3VED - chains A and C of the 3 polymer chains in the assembly; structure by X-ray diffraction, 2.50 A resolution.

# Chain A (and C)
Molecule: DypB
Organism: Rhodococcus jostii
Notes: EC 1.11.1.-; chain C of this document is another copy of the same molecule, construct and numbering; everything in this record applies to it too
UniProt: Q0SE24 (Q0SE24_RHOSR); numbering as in UniProt (aligned over 1-350)
Chain sequence (353 residues; row label = number of the first residue in the row; numbers below 1 keep their minus sign (Gly-2 is residue -2)):
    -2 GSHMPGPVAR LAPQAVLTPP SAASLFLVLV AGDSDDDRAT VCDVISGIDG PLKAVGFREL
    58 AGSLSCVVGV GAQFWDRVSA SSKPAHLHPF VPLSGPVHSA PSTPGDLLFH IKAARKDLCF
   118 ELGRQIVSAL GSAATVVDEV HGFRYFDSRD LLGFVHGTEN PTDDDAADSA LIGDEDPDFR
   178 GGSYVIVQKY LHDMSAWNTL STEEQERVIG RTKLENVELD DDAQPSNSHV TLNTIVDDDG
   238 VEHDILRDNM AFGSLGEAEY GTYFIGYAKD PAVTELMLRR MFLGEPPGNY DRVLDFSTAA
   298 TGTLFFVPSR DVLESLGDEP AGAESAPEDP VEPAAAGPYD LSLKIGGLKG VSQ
Disordered / not traced: -2 to 5, 314-350 (chain C: -2 to 5, 315-350)
Construct notes: expression tag (-2 to 0); engineered mutation His153 (Asp in Q0SE24)
Bound ions: heme Fe near His226 (its only coordinating residue here)
Small-molecule neighbours: heme (HEM): Asp147, Leu149, Phe151, Val152, His153, Gly154, Thr155, Glu156, Gln185, Tyr187, His189, Ile206, Arg208, Glu215, His226, Val227, Asn230, Thr231, Ile242, Arg244, Thr259, Phe261, Thr271, Met274, Leu275, Met278, Val290, Ser294
From the paper describing this entry:
  - binding site for chloride ion: His153, Arg244, Asn246
  - conformationally variable residues: Asn246
  - mutagenesis - D153H: decreased catalytic activity
  - catalytic residues: Arg244

# How chain A and chain C interact
Contacting residue pairs (31):
  Ala6(A) - Asp160(C)
  Arg7(A) - Pro16(C)
  Arg7(A) - Pro17(C)
  Arg7(A) - Thr159(C)  hydrogen bond (backbone-side chain)
  Arg7(A) - Asp160(C)  hydrogen bond (backbone-side chain)
  Leu8(A) - Thr159(C)
  Ala9(A) - Asp160(C)
  Lys50(A) - Thr155(C)
  Lys50(A) - Asn157(C)  hydrogen bond (side chain-backbone)
  Lys50(A) - Pro158(C)
  Lys50(A) - Thr159(C)
  Ala51(A) - Thr155(C)
  Ala51(A) - Asn213(C)  hydrogen bond (backbone-side chain)
  Phe54(A) - Pro17(C)  hydrophobic
  Phe54(A) - Ser145(C)  hydrogen bond (backbone-side chain)
  Phe54(A) - Val152(C)  hydrophobic
  Phe54(A) - His153(C)
  Phe54(A) - Gly154(C)
  Phe54(A) - Thr155(C)
  Arg55(A) - Arg141(C)  hydrogen bond (backbone-side chain)
  Arg55(A) - Asp144(C)  salt bridge
  Arg55(A) - Ser145(C)
  Arg55(A) - Arg146(C)
  Arg55(A) - Val152(C)
  Arg55(A) - Leu211(C)
  Leu57(A) - Pro17(C)
  Leu57(A) - Arg141(C)
  Glu118(A) - Glu212(C)
  Arg121(A) - Glu212(C)  salt bridge
  Gln122(A) - Glu212(C)
  Gln122(A) - Val214(C)
Also at the interface, not in a pair above, chain A (15 interface residues in all): Asp46, Gly47, Glu56
Also at the interface, not in a pair above, chain C (22 interface residues in all): Ser18, Ala19, Glu156, Arg208

# In short
15 residues of chain A and 22 residues of chain C are in contact; the contacts include 6 hydrogen bonds and 2
salt bridges. Polar contacts include Arg55(A)-Asp144(C), Arg121(A)-Glu212(C) and Arg7(A)-Thr159(C). Chain A
binds heme. The paper reports the catalytic residue Arg244(A); D153H of chain A reduces catalytic activity.
Both chains are DypB (Rhodococcus jostii). Entry 3VED (Rhodococcus jostii RHA1 DypB D153H variant in complex
with heme) was determined by X-ray diffraction (same publication as 3VEC, 3VEE, 3VEF and 3VEG).
